Entry 6ECV (X-ray diffraction, 1.80 A resolution); this record covers chains B and A.

== Chain B (and A) ==
Name: StiD protein
Organism: Stigmatella aurantiaca
Notes: fragment: oxygen methyltransferase; chain A of this document is another copy of the same molecule, construct and numbering; everything in this record applies to it too
Reference sequence: Q8RJY3 (Q8RJY3_STIAU); residue numbers follow UniProt; this construct covers 976-1267
Amino-acid sequence (316 residues; row label = number of the first residue in the row):
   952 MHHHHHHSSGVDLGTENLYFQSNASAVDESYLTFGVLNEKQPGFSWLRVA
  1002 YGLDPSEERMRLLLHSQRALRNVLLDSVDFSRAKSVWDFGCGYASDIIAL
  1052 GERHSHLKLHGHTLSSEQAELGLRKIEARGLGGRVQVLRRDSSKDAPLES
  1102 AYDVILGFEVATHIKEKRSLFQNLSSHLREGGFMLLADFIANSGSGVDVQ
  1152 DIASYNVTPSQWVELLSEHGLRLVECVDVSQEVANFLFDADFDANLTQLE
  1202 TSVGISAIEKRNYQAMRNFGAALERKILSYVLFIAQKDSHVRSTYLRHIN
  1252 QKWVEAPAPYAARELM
Not modelled in the structure: 952-977, 1145-1154, 1266-1267 (chain A: 952-979, 1266-1267)
Construct notes: initiating methionine (952); expression tag (953-975)
Small-molecule neighbours: S-adenosylhomocysteine (SAH): E980, R1022, F1040, G1041, C1042, G1043, Y1044, D1047, H1063, T1064, L1065, S1066, Q1069, R1091, D1092, S1093, S1094, F1109, E1110, V1111, H1114, I1115
Reported in the primary citation:
  - catalytic residues: E1110, Y1231 (proposed by the authors, not directly observed)

== Interface between chain B and chain A ==
Pairs across the interface (55):
  D1027(B) with R1243(A), hydrogen bond (backbone-side chain); Y1246(A)
  S1028(B) with V1242(A); R1243(A), hydrogen bond (backbone-backbone); Y1246(A)
  V1029(B) with R1243(A)
  D1030(B) with H1241(A), hydrogen bond (backbone-backbone); V1242(A); R1243(A)
  R1033(B) with S1240(A), hydrogen bond (side chain-backbone); H1241(A), hydrogen bond (backbone-side chain)
  R1130(B) with H1241(A)
  F1134(B) with H1241(A); V1242(A), hydrophobic
  R1173(B) with R1173(A); Q1237(A), hydrogen bond
  V1175(B) with Y1246(A); I1250(A)
  E1176(B) with Y1246(A), hydrogen bond; H1249(A), salt bridge; I1250(A)
  I1235(B) with Y1246(A)
  Q1237(B) with R1173(A), hydrogen bond; D1239(A), hydrogen bond; V1242(A)
  D1239(B) with Q1237(A), hydrogen bond
  S1240(B) with R1033(A), hydrogen bond (backbone-side chain)
  H1241(B) with V1029(A); D1030(A), hydrogen bond (backbone-backbone); R1033(A), hydrogen bond (side chain-backbone); R1130(A); F1134(A)
  V1242(B) with S1028(A); F1134(A), hydrophobic; Q1237(A)
  R1243(B) with D1027(A), salt bridge; S1028(A), hydrogen bond (backbone-backbone); V1029(A); D1030(A)
  Y1246(B) with D1027(A); S1028(A); V1175(A); E1176(A), hydrogen bond; I1235(A); R1264(A)
  H1249(B) with E1176(A), salt bridge; R1264(A), hydrogen bond
  I1250(B) with V1175(A)
  K1253(B) with K1253(A); W1254(A)
  W1254(B) with I1250(A), hydrophobic; K1253(A); W1254(A), hydrophobic
  R1264(B) with Y1246(A); H1249(A), hydrogen bond

== In short ==
Chain B and chain A each contribute 23 residues to their interface; the contacts include 17 hydrogen bonds and
3 salt bridges. Among the polar pairs are E1176(B)-H1249(A), R1243(B)-D1027(A) and R1033(B)-S1240(A). Chain B
binds S-adenosylhomocysteine. From the paper: catalytic residues E1110(B) and Y1231(B).
Chain B and chain A are both StiD protein (Stigmatella aurantiaca); the structure, StiD O-MT residues
976-1266, was determined by X-ray diffraction together with 6ECT, 6ECW and 6ECX from the same study.
